PDB entry 8UB9 | electron microscopy, 3.07 A resolution | chains D and I of the 9 polymer chains in the assembly

== Chain D ==
Name: Avd
Source organism: Bordetella phage BPP-1
UniProtKB: chimeric construct of Q775D7, Q9FA38: residues 1-124 from Q775D7 (Q775D7_BPBPP) positions 1-124 (same numbers); residues 125-290 from Q9FA38 positions 5-170 (UniProt number = residue number - 120)
Amino-acid sequence (290 residues; each row starts with the number of its first residue):
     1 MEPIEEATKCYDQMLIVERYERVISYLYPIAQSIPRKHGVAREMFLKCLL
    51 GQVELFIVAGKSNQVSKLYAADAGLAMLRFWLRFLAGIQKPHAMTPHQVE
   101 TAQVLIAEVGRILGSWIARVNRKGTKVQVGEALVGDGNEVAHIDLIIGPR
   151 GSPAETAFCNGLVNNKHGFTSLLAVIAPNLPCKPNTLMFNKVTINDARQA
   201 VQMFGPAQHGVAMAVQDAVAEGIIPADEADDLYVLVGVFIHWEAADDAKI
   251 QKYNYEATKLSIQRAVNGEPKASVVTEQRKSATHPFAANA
Unresolved in the structure: 1-12, 124-290

== Chain I ==
Molecule: Diversity-generating retroelement (DGR) RNA Sp
Sequence (140 nucleotides; row label = number of the first residue in the row):
     1 CAUGGCUCUGCCAACGCUACGGCUUGGCGGGCUGGCCUUUCCUCAAUAGG
    51 UGGUCAGCCGGUUCUGUCCUGCUUCGGCGAACACGUUACACGGUUCGGCA
   101 AAACGUCGAUUACUGAAAAUGGAAAGGCGGGGCCGACUUC
Unresolved in the structure: 1-2, 34-46, 57-58, 140

== Interface between chain D and chain I ==
Residue-residue contacts (7; chain D residue first):
  Gln32(D) - U7(I)  hydrogen bond to the base
  Arg36(D) - C6(I)  hydrogen bond to the base
  Arg36(D) - C8(I)  salt bridge to the phosphate
  Arg36(D) - G31(I)  base contact
  Arg36(D) - C32(I)  hydrogen bond to the sugar
  Arg42(D) - U7(I)  hydrogen bond to the sugar
  Leu46(D) - U7(I)  base contact
Other interface residues (no listed pair), chain D (5 interface residues in all): Tyr28
Other interface residues (no listed pair), chain I (6 interface residues in all): G5

== Overview ==
Chain D and chain I form an interface of 5 and 6 residues respectively; the contacts include 4 hydrogen bonds
and 1 salt bridge. Among the polar pairs are Gln32(D)-U7(I), Arg36(D)-C6(I) and Arg36(D)-C32(I).
Here chain D is Avd (Bordetella phage BPP-1) and chain I is Diversity-generating retroelement (DGR) RNA Sp.
Entry 8UB9 (Diversity-generating retroelement (DGR) ribonucleoprotein reverse transcriptase- Active state
(N-empty) 1a) was determined by electron microscopy (same publication as 8UB7, 8UB8, 8UBA, 8UBB, 8UBC, 8UBD,
8UBE and 8UBF).
